Entry 9CC8 (electron microscopy, 2.66 A resolution); this record covers chains C and D of the 6 polymer chains in the assembly.

[Chain C (and D)]
Molecule: NLR-required for cell death 4
Organism: Nicotiana benthamiana
Notes: chain D of this document is another copy of the same molecule, construct and numbering; everything in this record applies to it too
UniProtKB: A0A5J6DCT7 (A0A5J6DCT7_NICBE); residues 1-881 here = UniProt positions 1-881
Sequence (881 residues; numbered 1 to 881; the number before each row is that of its first residue):
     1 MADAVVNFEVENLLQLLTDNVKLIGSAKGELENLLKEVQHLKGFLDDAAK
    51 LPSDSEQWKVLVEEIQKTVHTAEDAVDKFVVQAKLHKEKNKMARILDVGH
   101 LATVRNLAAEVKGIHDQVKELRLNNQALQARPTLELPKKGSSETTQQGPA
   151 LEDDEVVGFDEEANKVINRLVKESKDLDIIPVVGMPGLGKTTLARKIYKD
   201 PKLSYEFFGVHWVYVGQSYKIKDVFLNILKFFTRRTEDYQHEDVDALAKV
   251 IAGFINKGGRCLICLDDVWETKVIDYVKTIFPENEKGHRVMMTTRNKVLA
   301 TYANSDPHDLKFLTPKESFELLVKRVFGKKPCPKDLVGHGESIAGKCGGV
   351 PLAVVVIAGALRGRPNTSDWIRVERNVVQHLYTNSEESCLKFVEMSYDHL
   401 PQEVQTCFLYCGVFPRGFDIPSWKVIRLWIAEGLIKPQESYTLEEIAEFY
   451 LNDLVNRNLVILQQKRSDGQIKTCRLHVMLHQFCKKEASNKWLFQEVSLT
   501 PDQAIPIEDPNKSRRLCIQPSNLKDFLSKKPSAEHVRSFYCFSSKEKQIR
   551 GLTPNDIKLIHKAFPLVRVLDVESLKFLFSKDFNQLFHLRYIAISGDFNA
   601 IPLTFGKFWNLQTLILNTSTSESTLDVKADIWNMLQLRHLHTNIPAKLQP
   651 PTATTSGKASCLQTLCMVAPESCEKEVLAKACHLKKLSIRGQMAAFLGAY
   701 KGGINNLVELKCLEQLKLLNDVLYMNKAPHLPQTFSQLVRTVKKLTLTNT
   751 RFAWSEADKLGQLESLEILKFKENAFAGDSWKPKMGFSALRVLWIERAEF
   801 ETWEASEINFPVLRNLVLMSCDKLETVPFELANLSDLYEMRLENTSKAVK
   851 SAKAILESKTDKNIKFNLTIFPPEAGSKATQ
Disordered / not traced: 1-23, 138-145, 506-508, 873-881
Differences from the reference sequence: conflict Glu-9 (Leu in A0A5J6DCT7), Val-478 (Asp in A0A5J6DCT7)
Small-molecule neighbours: ATP (adenosine-5'-triphosphate): Leu-151, Glu-155, Val-156, Val-157, Phe-159, Met-185, Pro-186, Gly-187, Leu-188, Gly-189, Lys-190, Thr-191, Thr-192, Asp-267, Arg-295, Leu-313, Leu-321, Arg-325, Pro-351, Leu-352, Val-355, Phe-392
From the paper describing this entry:
  - mutagenesis - H40A/D47A/Q129A, E73A/D74A/D77A, D275A/E283A/D453A, R514A/R537A: abolished signaling
  - binding site for ATP: Lys-190, Thr-191, Thr-192, Arg-295
  - mutagenesis - K190A/T191A/T192A/R295A, T191A: decreased signaling in response to ATP
  - mutagenesis - E73A/D74A/D77A, R514A/R537A: unchanged stability
  - mutagenesis - R514A, R537A: decreased signaling

[Chain C / chain D interface]
Contacting residue pairs (76):
  Lys-36(C) with Glu-64(D); Gln-117(D)
  Gln-39(C) with Val-60(D)
  His-40(C) with Gln-57(D); Val-60(D); Leu-61(D); Glu-64(D), salt bridge
  Gly-43(C) with Glu-56(D); Gln-57(D)
  Phe-44(C) with Gln-57(D)
  Asp-46(C) with Glu-56(D)
  Asp-47(C) with Ser-55(D), hydrogen bond; Glu-56(D), hydrogen bond (side chain-backbone); Gln-57(D)
  Leu-128(C) with Gln-57(D), hydrogen bond (backbone-side chain)
  Gln-129(C) with Asn-124(D), hydrogen bond (side chain-backbone); Asn-125(D); Gln-126(D), hydrogen bond (side chain-backbone)
  Ala-130(C) with Trp-58(D), hydrophobic; Leu-61(D), hydrophobic; Ala-127(D)
  Arg-131(C) with Ser-55(D); Trp-58(D); Gln-126(D); Ala-127(D)
  Pro-132(C) with Leu-51(D), hydrophobic; Ser-53(D); Asp-54(D); Trp-58(D), hydrophobic
  Thr-133(C) with Pro-52(D); Asp-54(D)
  Leu-134(C) with Asp-54(D); Ser-55(D)
  Glu-135(C) with Asp-54(D); Ser-55(D), hydrogen bond
  Asp-245(C) with Ala-150(D)
  Thr-271(C) with Arg-362(D), hydrogen bond
  Lys-272(C) with Gln-146(D), hydrogen bond
  Asp-275(C) with Pro-149(D); Arg-362(D), salt bridge
  Tyr-276(C) with Gln-146(D), hydrogen bond; Gln-147(D), hydrogen bond (side chain-backbone); Gly-148(D), hydrogen bond (side chain-backbone); Pro-149(D), hydrophobic
  Thr-279(C) with Pro-149(D)
  Val-298(C) with Arg-362(D); Gly-363(D); Arg-364(D)
  Thr-301(C) with Gly-363(D); Pro-365(D)
  Tyr-302(C) with Arg-325(D); Val-326(D); Arg-362(D), hydrogen bond; Gly-363(D)
  Pro-437(C) with Gln-503(D)
  Gln-438(C) with Arg-372(D)
  Glu-439(C) with Lys-485(D), salt bridge; Glu-496(D); Thr-500(D); Ile-505(D)
  Ser-440(C) with Arg-375(D); Asn-376(D), hydrogen bond
  Tyr-441(C) with Arg-372(D), hydrogen bond (side chain-backbone); Arg-375(D); Asn-376(D); His-380(D)
  Glu-445(C) with Arg-372(D), hydrogen bond (backbone-side chain)
  Phe-449(C) with Arg-372(D)
  Asp-453(C) with Arg-364(D), salt bridge
  Lys-658(C) with Ser-528(D), hydrogen bond
  Ala-659(C) with Asp-502(D)
  Cys-661(C) with Asp-502(D), hydrogen bond
  His-683(C) with Pro-501(D)
  Arg-791(C) with Asp-335(D), salt bridge; Thr-367(D), hydrogen bond
  Arg-814(C) with Asp-335(D)
Other interface residues (no listed pair), chain C (44 interface residues in all): Gln-126, Ala-127, Glu-283, Ile-446, Gln-470, Ser-660
Other interface residues (no listed pair), chain D (48 interface residues in all): Leu-136, Lys-329, Ser-368, Gln-379, Ser-498, Asp-525, Lys-529

[In short]
The interface between chain C and chain D involves 44 residues on one side and 48 on the other; the contacts
include 18 hydrogen bonds and 5 salt bridges. Polar pairs include His-40(C)/Glu-64(D), Asp-275(C)/Arg-362(D)
and Glu-439(C)/Lys-485(D). From the paper: a binding site for ATP at Lys-190(C), Thr-191(C) and Thr-192(C)
among others; H40A/D47A/Q129A, E73A/D74A/D77A and D275A/E283A/D453A of chain C, among others, abolish
signaling; 8 substitutions were tested in all.
Chain C and chain D are both NLR-required for cell death 4 (Nicotiana benthamiana); the structure, Hexameric
state of the NRC4 resistosome, was determined by electron microscopy (same publication as 9CC9).
